PDB entry 4ZDC | X-ray diffraction, 2.13 A resolution | chains A and C of the 3 polymer chains in the assembly

Chain A (and C):
Name: 3,2-trans-enoyl-CoA isomerase
Source organism: Saccharomyces cerevisiae
Notes: EC 5.3.3.8; chain C of this document is another copy of the same molecule, construct and numbering; everything in this record applies to it too
UniProt: Q05871 (ECI1_YEAST); numbering as in UniProt (aligned over 1-280)
Sequence (300 residues; row label = number of the first residue in the row; numbers below 1 keep their minus sign (Met-19 is residue -19)):
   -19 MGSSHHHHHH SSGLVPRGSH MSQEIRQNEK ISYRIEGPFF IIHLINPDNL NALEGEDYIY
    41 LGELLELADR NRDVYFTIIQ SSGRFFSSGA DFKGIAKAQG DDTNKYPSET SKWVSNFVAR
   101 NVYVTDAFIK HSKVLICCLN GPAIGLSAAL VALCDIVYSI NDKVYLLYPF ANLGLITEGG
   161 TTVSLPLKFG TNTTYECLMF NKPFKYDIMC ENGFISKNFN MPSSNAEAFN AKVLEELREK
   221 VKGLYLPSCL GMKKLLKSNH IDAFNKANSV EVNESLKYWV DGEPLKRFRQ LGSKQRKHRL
Unresolved in the structure: -19 to 3, 271-280 (chain C: -19 to 3, 80-84, 271-280)
Construct notes: initiating methionine (-19); expression tag (-18 to 0); conflict Ile25 (Met in Q05871)
Modified / non-standard residues: Cys190 (s,S-(2-hydroxyethyl)thiocysteine; CME)
Curated features (UniProtKB/Swiss-Prot):
  - motif: His278 to Leu280 (Microbody targeting signal)
  - active site: Glu158 (Proton donor/acceptor)
  - binding site (substrate): Ser68 to Phe72, Leu126
  - mutagenesis: Glu158 (E158A: Loss of activity)
Ligand contacts: octanoyl-coenzyme A (CO8): Asp28, Asn29, Leu30, Ala32, Gly35, Tyr38, Phe65, Ser68, Gly69, Ala70, Asp71, Phe72, Lys73, Asn96, Phe97, Arg100, Asn101, Ile124, Gly125, Leu126, Tyr145, Pro149, Leu153, Leu155, Glu158, Trp259, Phe268

Interface between chain A and chain C:
Contacting residue pairs - 60 pairs, chain A then chain C:
  Phe150(A) - Ser228(C)
  Phe150(A) - Met232(C)  hydrophobic
  Ala151(A) - Leu224(C)
  Ala151(A) - Tyr225(C)  hydrogen bond (backbone-backbone)
  Ala151(A) - Ser228(C)
  Ala151(A) - Met232(C)  hydrophobic
  Asn152(A) - Gly223(C)
  Asn152(A) - Leu224(C)
  Gly154(A) - Tyr225(C)
  Gly154(A) - Ser228(C)
  Leu155(A) - Ser228(C)  hydrogen bond (backbone-side chain)
  Ile156(A) - Gly231(C)
  Ile156(A) - Met232(C)  hydrophobic
  Ile156(A) - Leu235(C)  hydrophobic
  Thr157(A) - Met232(C)
  Thr157(A) - Leu235(C)
  Thr162(A) - Leu235(C)
  Thr162(A) - Leu236(C)
  Thr162(A) - Asn239(C)  hydrogen bond (backbone-side chain)
  Val163(A) - Asn239(C)
  Pro166(A) - Leu236(C)  hydrophobic
  Pro166(A) - Asn239(C)
  Thr171(A) - Leu167(C)
  Asn172(A) - Cys134(C)
  Asn172(A) - Asp135(C)
  Asn172(A) - Val137(C)
  Asn172(A) - Lys168(C)  hydrogen bond
  Asn172(A) - Gly193(C)
  Asn172(A) - Phe194(C)  hydrogen bond (side chain-backbone)
  Asn172(A) - Ser196(C)
  Thr173(A) - Gly193(C)
  Tyr175(A) - Asp135(C)
  Tyr175(A) - Ile136(C)  hydrophobic
  Tyr175(A) - Lys233(C)
  Tyr175(A) - Leu236(C)
  Glu176(A) - Ile136(C)
  Glu176(A) - Tyr138(C)  hydrogen bond
  Glu176(A) - Ser196(C)
  Glu176(A) - Lys220(C)  salt bridge
  Leu178(A) - Met232(C)
  Met179(A) - Val114(C)  hydrophobic
  Met179(A) - Leu224(C)
  Met179(A) - Cys229(C)  hydrogen bond (backbone-side chain)
  Met179(A) - Met232(C)  hydrophobic
  Phe180(A) - Phe56(C)  hydrophobic
  Phe180(A) - Ile136(C)  hydrophobic
  Phe180(A) - Tyr138(C)
  Phe180(A) - Leu217(C)  hydrophobic
  Phe180(A) - Lys220(C)
  Phe180(A) - Leu224(C)  hydrophobic
  Asn181(A) - Leu224(C)
  Lys246(A) - Ser238(C)
  Val250(A) - Leu235(C)  hydrophobic
  Glu251(A) - Leu235(C)
  Tyr258(A) - Pro227(C)  hydrogen bond (side chain-backbone)
  Tyr258(A) - Gly231(C)
  Glu263(A) - Tyr225(C)
  Arg267(A) - Gly223(C)  hydrogen bond (side chain-backbone)
  Arg267(A) - Leu224(C)
  Arg267(A) - Tyr225(C)
Interface residues without a listed pair, chain A (29 interface residues in all): Thr174, Lys182, Glu254, Asp261
Interface residues without a listed pair, chain C (30 interface residues in all): Ile116, Val221, Lys237

Overview:
29 residues of chain A and 30 residues of chain C are in contact, with 9 hydrogen bonds and 1 salt bridge.
Polar contacts include Glu176(A)-Lys220(C), Leu155(A)-Ser228(C) and Thr162(A)-Asn239(C). Chain A binds
octanoyl-coenzyme A.
Chain A and chain C are both 3,2-trans-enoyl-CoA isomerase (Saccharomyces cerevisiae); the structure, Yeast
enoyl-CoA isomerase complexed with octanoyl-CoA, was determined by X-ray diffraction (same publication as
4ZDB, 4ZDD, 4ZDE and 4ZDF).
